Entry 6RJK (X-ray diffraction, 1.92 A resolution); this record covers chains A and B.

Chain A (and B):
Name: Beta-glucosidase
Source organism: Agrobacterium tumefaciens A6
Notes: EC 3.2.1.21; chain B of this document is another copy of the same molecule, construct and numbering; everything in this record applies to it too
Reference sequence: A0A2I4PGZ0 (A0A2I4PGZ0_RHIRD); residues 1-467 here = UniProt positions 1-467
Sequence (490 residues; each row starts with the number of its first residue; numbers below 1 keep their minus sign (Met-22 is residue -22)):
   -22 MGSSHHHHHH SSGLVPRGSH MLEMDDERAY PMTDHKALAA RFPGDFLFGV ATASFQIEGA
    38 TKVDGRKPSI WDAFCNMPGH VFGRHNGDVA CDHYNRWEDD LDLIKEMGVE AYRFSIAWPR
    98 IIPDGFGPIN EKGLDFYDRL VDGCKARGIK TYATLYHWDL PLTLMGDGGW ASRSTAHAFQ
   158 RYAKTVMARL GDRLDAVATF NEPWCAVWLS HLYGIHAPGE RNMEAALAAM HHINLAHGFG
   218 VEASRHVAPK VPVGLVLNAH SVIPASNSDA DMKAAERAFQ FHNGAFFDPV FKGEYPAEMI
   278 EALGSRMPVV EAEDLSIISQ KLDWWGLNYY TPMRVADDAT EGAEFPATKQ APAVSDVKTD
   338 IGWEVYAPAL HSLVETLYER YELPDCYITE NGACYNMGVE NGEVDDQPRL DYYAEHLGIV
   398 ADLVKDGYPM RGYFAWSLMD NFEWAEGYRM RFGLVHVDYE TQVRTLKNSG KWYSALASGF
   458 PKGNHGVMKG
Unresolved in the structure: -22 to 5, 460-467 (chain B: -22 to 10, 460-467)
Construct notes: initiating methionine (-22); expression tag (-21 to 0)
What the authors report for this chain:
  - mutagenesis - E179S: abolished catalytic activity on ONPG
  - catalytic residues: Glu179, Glu367 (proposed by the authors, not directly observed)

Chain A / chain B interface:
Contacting residue pairs (46; chain A residue first):
  Lys39(A) with Asp144(B), salt bridge
  Lys44(A) with Asp101(B), salt bridge
  Pro45(A) with Thr140(B); Gly143(B)
  Asp49(A) with Gly143(B)
  Ala50(A) with Met142(B); Gly143(B)
  Asn53(A) with Gly143(B), hydrogen bond (side chain-backbone); Asp144(B); Gly145(B)
  Met54(A) with Met142(B), hydrophobic; Gly145(B); Ala148(B), hydrophobic; Glu197(B); Ala202(B), hydrophobic
  Pro55(A) with Ala148(B); Asn199(B); Glu201(B); Ala202(B)
  Gly56(A) with Asn199(B)
  His57(A) with Glu197(B), salt bridge
  Arg61(A) with Glu201(B), salt bridge
  Asp101(A) with Lys44(B), salt bridge
  Leu139(A) with Leu139(B); Thr140(B); Gly143(B)
  Thr140(A) with Leu139(B)
  Met142(A) with Ala50(B); Met54(B), hydrophobic
  Gly143(A) with Asp49(B); Ala50(B); Asn53(B), hydrogen bond (backbone-side chain); Leu139(B)
  Asp144(A) with Lys39(B), salt bridge; Asn53(B)
  Gly145(A) with Asn53(B); Met54(B)
  Ala148(A) with Pro55(B)
  Glu197(A) with Met54(B); His57(B), salt bridge
  Asn199(A) with Pro55(B); Gly56(B)
  Glu201(A) with Pro55(B); Arg61(B), salt bridge
  Ala202(A) with Met54(B), hydrophobic; Pro55(B)
Other interface residues (no listed pair), chain A (25 interface residues in all): His188, Pro195
Other interface residues (no listed pair), chain B (25 interface residues in all): Pro45, His188, Pro195

In short:
Chain A and chain B each contribute 25 residues to their interface; the contacts include 2 hydrogen bonds and
8 salt bridges. Polar contacts include Lys39(A)-Asp144(B), Lys44(A)-Asp101(B) and His57(A)-Glu197(B). The
paper reports catalytic residues Glu179(A) and Glu367(A); E179S of chain A abolishes catalytic activity on
ONPG.
Chain A and chain B are both Beta-glucosidase (Agrobacterium tumefaciens A6); the structure, Structure of
virulence factor SghA from Agrobacterium tumefaciens, was determined by X-ray diffraction, deposited together
with 6RJM, 6RJO and 6RK2.
